3QP2 - chain A; structure by X-ray diffraction, 1.64 A resolution.

Chain A:
Molecule: CviR transcriptional regulator
From: Chromobacterium violaceum
Notes: fragment: ligand binding domain
UniProt: D3W065 (D3W065_CHRVO); residue numbers follow UniProt; this construct covers 10-187
Chain sequence (182 residues; row label = number of the first residue in the row):
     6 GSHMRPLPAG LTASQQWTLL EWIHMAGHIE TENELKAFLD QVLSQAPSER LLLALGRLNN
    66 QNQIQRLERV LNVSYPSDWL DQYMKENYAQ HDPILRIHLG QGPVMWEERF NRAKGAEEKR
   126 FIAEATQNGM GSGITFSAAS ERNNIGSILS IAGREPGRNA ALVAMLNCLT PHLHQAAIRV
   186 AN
Unresolved in the structure: 6-8, 187
Sequence notes: expression tag (6-9)
Ligand contacts: N-(2-oxotetrahydrofuran-3-yl)octanamide (HTF): Leu57, Leu72, Val75, Tyr80, Trp84, Leu85, Tyr88, Met89, Asp97, Ile99, Leu100, Trp111, Phe115, Phe126, Ala130, Met135, Thr140, Ile153, Ser155
Reported in the primary citation:
  - conformationally variable residues (side-chain flip): Met89
  - mutagenesis - M89F, M89L: unchanged signaling in response to C10-HSL
  - mutagenesis - M89A, M89S: increased signaling in response to C10-HSL
  - mutagenesis - M89S: increased binding to C10-HSL

In short:
Ligands of chain A: N-(2-oxotetrahydrofuran-3-yl)octanamide. From the paper: M89A and M89S increase signaling
in response to C10-HSL; conformational variability at Met89; 4 substitutions were tested in all.
Chain A is CviR transcriptional regulator (Chromobacterium violaceum); the structure, Crystal structure of
CviR ligand-binding domain bound to C8-HSL, was determined by X-ray diffraction, deposited together with 3QP1,
3QP4, 3QP5 and 3QP6.
